Entry 3EXF (X-ray diffraction, 3.00 A resolution); this record covers chains B and D of the 4 polymer chains in the assembly.

# Chain B (and D)
Molecule: Pyruvate dehydrogenase E1 component subunit beta, mitochondrial
Source organism: Homo sapiens
Notes: EC 1.2.4.1; fragment: E1p-beta; chain D of this document is another copy of the same molecule, construct and numbering; everything in this record applies to it too
UniProt: P11177 (ODPB_HUMAN); residues 1-329 here correspond to UniProt positions 31-359 (UniProt number = residue number + 30)
Amino-acid sequence (329 residues; numbered 1 to 329; the number before each row is that of its first residue):
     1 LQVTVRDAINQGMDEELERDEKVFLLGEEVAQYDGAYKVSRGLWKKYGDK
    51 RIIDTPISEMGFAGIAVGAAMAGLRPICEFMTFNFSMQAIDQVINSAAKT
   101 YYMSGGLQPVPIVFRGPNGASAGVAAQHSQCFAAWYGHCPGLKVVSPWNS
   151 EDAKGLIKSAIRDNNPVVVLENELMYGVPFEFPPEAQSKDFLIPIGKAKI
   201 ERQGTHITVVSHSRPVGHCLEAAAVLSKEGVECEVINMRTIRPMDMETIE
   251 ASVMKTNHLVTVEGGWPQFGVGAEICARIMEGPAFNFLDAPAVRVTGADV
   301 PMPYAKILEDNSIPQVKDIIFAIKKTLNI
Ion coordination: K+: Ala-160, Ile-161, Asp-163
Ligand contacts: thiamine diphosphate (TPP): Glu-28, Ile-57, Glu-59, Met-81, Phe-85, Gln-88, His-128
Swiss-Prot annotation at these positions:
  - binding site (thiamine diphosphate): Glu-59
  - binding site (K(+)): Ile-112, Ala-160, Ile-161, Asp-163, Asn-165
  - site: Asp-289 (Important for interaction with DLAT)
  - modified residue: Tyr-37 (Phosphotyrosine), Lys-324 (N6-acetyllysine)

# Chain B / chain D interface
Pairs across the interface (101):
  Met-60(B) / Gln-88(D)
  Met-87(B) / Met-87(D)
  Met-87(B) / Ile-90(D)
  Met-87(B) / Asp-91(D)
  Met-87(B) / Ile-94(D)  hydrophobic
  Met-87(B) / Asn-95(D)
  Ile-90(B) / Met-87(D)
  Ile-90(B) / Ile-90(D)  hydrophobic
  Asp-91(B) / Met-87(D)
  Ile-94(B) / Met-87(D)  hydrophobic
  Ile-94(B) / Gln-130(D)
  Ile-94(B) / Trp-135(D)  hydrophobic
  Asn-95(B) / Met-87(D)
  Asn-95(B) / Gln-127(D)  hydrogen bond (backbone-side chain)
  Lys-99(B) / Ala-126(D)
  Lys-99(B) / Gln-130(D)  hydrogen bond
  Lys-99(B) / Trp-266(D)
  Lys-99(B) / Pro-301(D)
  Tyr-102(B) / Val-300(D)
  Tyr-102(B) / Pro-301(D)
  Tyr-102(B) / Pro-303(D)
  Met-103(B) / Ala-126(D)  hydrophobic
  Met-103(B) / Gln-127(D)
  Ala-126(B) / Lys-99(D)  hydrogen bond (backbone-side chain)
  Ala-126(B) / Met-103(D)  hydrophobic
  Gln-127(B) / Asn-95(D)  hydrogen bond (side chain-backbone)
  Gln-127(B) / Met-103(D)
  Gln-130(B) / Ile-94(D)
  Gln-130(B) / Lys-99(D)  hydrogen bond
  Ala-134(B) / His-138(D)
  Trp-135(B) / Ile-90(D)  hydrophobic
  Trp-135(B) / Ile-94(D)  hydrophobic
  Trp-135(B) / Trp-135(D)  hydrogen bond (side chain-backbone)
  Trp-135(B) / His-138(D)
  Trp-135(B) / Cys-139(D)  hydrophobic
  Gly-137(B) / Phe-269(D)
  His-138(B) / Ala-134(D)
  His-138(B) / Trp-135(D)
  His-138(B) / Trp-266(D)
  His-138(B) / Gln-268(D)  hydrogen bond (side chain-backbone)
  His-138(B) / Phe-269(D)
  Cys-139(B) / Trp-135(D)  hydrophobic
  Cys-139(B) / Trp-266(D)  hydrophobic
  Pro-140(B) / Trp-266(D)
  Pro-140(B) / Asp-299(D)
  Pro-140(B) / Val-300(D)
  Pro-140(B) / Pro-301(D)
  Ile-241(B) / Phe-269(D)
  Arg-242(B) / Gln-268(D)
  Arg-242(B) / Asp-299(D)  salt bridge
  Met-244(B) / Phe-269(D)  hydrophobic
  Trp-266(B) / His-138(D)
  Trp-266(B) / Pro-140(D)
  Pro-267(B) / Glu-274(D)
  Gln-268(B) / His-138(D)  hydrogen bond (backbone-side chain)
  Gln-268(B) / Arg-242(D)
  Gln-268(B) / Glu-274(D)
  Gln-268(B) / Arg-278(D)  hydrogen bond
  Phe-269(B) / Ala-134(D)
  Phe-269(B) / Gly-137(D)
  Phe-269(B) / His-138(D)
  Phe-269(B) / Ile-241(D)  hydrophobic
  Phe-269(B) / Met-244(D)  hydrophobic
  Phe-269(B) / Phe-269(D)
  Phe-269(B) / Gly-270(D)
  Phe-269(B) / Val-271(D)  hydrophobic
  Phe-269(B) / Glu-274(D)  hydrogen bond (backbone-side chain)
  Gly-270(B) / Phe-269(D)
  Val-271(B) / Phe-269(D)  hydrophobic
  Ala-273(B) / Ala-273(D)
  Ala-273(B) / Glu-274(D)
  Ala-273(B) / Ala-277(D)  hydrophobic
  Glu-274(B) / Pro-267(D)
  Glu-274(B) / Gln-268(D)
  Glu-274(B) / Phe-269(D)  hydrogen bond (side chain-backbone)
  Glu-274(B) / Ala-273(D)
  Glu-274(B) / Arg-294(D)  salt bridge
  Ala-277(B) / Ala-273(D)  hydrophobic
  Ala-277(B) / Arg-294(D)
  Arg-278(B) / Gln-268(D)
  Met-280(B) / Cys-276(D)
  Met-280(B) / Met-280(D)  hydrophobic
  Met-280(B) / Pro-291(D)
  Met-280(B) / Ala-292(D)
  Glu-281(B) / Arg-294(D)  salt bridge
  Phe-285(B) / Met-280(D)  hydrophobic
  Phe-285(B) / Phe-285(D)  hydrophobic
  Phe-285(B) / Pro-291(D)  hydrophobic
  Pro-291(B) / Met-280(D)
  Pro-291(B) / Phe-285(D)
  Ala-292(B) / Met-280(D)
  Arg-294(B) / Glu-274(D)  salt bridge
  Arg-294(B) / Ala-277(D)
  Arg-294(B) / Glu-281(D)  salt bridge
  Asp-299(B) / Pro-140(D)
  Asp-299(B) / Arg-242(D)  salt bridge
  Val-300(B) / Pro-140(D)
  Pro-301(B) / Lys-99(D)
  Pro-301(B) / Tyr-102(D)
  Pro-301(B) / Pro-140(D)
  Pro-303(B) / Tyr-102(D)
Interface residues without a listed pair, chain B (49 interface residues in all): Asn-84, Gln-88, Ser-96, Cys-131, Cys-276, Leu-288, Ala-290, Val-293
Interface residues without a listed pair, chain D (46 interface residues in all): Met-60, Asn-84, Cys-131, Met-302

# Summary
Chain B and chain D form an interface of 49 and 46 residues respectively; the contacts include 11 hydrogen
bonds and 6 salt bridges. Polar pairs include Arg-242(B)/Asp-299(D), Glu-274(B)/Arg-294(D) and
Glu-281(B)/Arg-294(D). Ligands of chain B: thiamine diphosphate.
Both chains are Pyruvate dehydrogenase E1 component subunit beta, mitochondrial (Homo sapiens). Entry 3EXF
(Crystal structure of the pyruvate dehydrogenase (E1p) component of human pyruvate dehydrogenase complex) was
determined by X-ray diffraction together with 3EXE, 3EXG, 3EXH and 3EXI from the same study.
